PDB entry 8FOP | electron microscopy, 3.20 A resolution | chains X and a of the 30 polymer chains in the assembly

== Chain X (and a) ==
Name: Tail sheath protein
Source organism: Agrobacterium phage Milano
Notes: chain a of this document is another copy of the same molecule, construct and numbering; everything in this record applies to it too
UniProt: A0A482MFS8 (A0A482MFS8_9CAUD); residue numbers follow UniProt; this construct covers 1-503
Sequence (503 residues; each row starts with the number of its first residue):
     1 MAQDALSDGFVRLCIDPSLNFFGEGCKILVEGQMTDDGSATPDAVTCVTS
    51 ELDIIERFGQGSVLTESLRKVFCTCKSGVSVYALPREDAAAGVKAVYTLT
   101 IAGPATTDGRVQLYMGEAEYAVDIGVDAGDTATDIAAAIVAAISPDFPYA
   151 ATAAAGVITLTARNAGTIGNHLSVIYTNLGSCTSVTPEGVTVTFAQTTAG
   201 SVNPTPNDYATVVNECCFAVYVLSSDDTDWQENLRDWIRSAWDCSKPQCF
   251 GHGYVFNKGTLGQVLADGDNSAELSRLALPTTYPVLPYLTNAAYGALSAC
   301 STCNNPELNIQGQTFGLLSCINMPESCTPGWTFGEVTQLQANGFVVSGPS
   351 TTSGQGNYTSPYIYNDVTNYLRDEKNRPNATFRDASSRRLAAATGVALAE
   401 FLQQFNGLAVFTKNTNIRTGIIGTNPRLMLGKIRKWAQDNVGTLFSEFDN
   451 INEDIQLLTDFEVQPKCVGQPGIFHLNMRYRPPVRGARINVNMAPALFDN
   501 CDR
Disordered / not traced: 1-3, 101-111, 123-129, 153-157, 178-198, 352-355, 501-503 (chain a: 1-2, 91-113, 121-160, 174-200, 352-356, 499-503)
Cystine bridges: Cys26-Cys303, Cys73-Cys320, Cys75-Cys300, Cys217-Cys249

== Interface between chain X and chain a ==
Contacting residue pairs (17):
  Leu6(X) - Gln313(a)
  Phe10(X) - Ala487(a)
  Phe10(X) - Arg488(a)
  Phe10(X) - Ile489(a)  hydrogen bond (backbone-backbone)
  Val11(X) - Ile489(a)  hydrophobic
  Val11(X) - Val491(a)  hydrophobic
  Arg12(X) - Arg488(a)
  Arg12(X) - Val491(a)
  Leu13(X) - Val491(a)  hydrophobic
  Cys14(X) - Val491(a)  hydrogen bond (backbone-backbone)
  Cys14(X) - Asn492(a)
  Cys14(X) - Met493(a)
  Ile15(X) - Met493(a)
  Asp16(X) - Met493(a)  hydrogen bond (backbone-backbone)
  Asp16(X) - Ala494(a)
  Asp16(X) - Pro495(a)
  Pro17(X) - Pro495(a)
Other interface residues (no listed pair), chain X (12 interface residues in all): Asp8, Leu19, Phe21
Other interface residues (no listed pair), chain a (13 interface residues in all): Phe333, Tyr362, Tyr364, Asn490

== Overview ==
The interface between chain X and chain a involves 12 residues on one side and 13 on the other, with 3
hydrogen bonds. Main-chain hydrogen bonds include Phe10(X)-Ile489(a), Cys14(X)-Val491(a) and
Asp16(X)-Met493(a).
Both chains are Tail sheath protein (Agrobacterium phage Milano). Entry 8FOP (Structure of Agrobacterium
tumefaciens bacteriophage Milano curved tail) was determined by electron microscopy, deposited together with
8FQC, 8FOU and 8FOY.
